PDB entry 9LYB | electron microscopy, 3.16 A resolution | chains B and G of the 5 polymer chains in the assembly

Chain B:
Molecule: Guanine nucleotide-binding protein G(I)/G(S)/G(T) subunit beta-1
Organism: Homo sapiens
UniProtKB: P62873 (GBB1_HUMAN); numbering as in UniProt (aligned over 2-340)
Chain sequence (339 residues; row label = number of the first residue in the row):
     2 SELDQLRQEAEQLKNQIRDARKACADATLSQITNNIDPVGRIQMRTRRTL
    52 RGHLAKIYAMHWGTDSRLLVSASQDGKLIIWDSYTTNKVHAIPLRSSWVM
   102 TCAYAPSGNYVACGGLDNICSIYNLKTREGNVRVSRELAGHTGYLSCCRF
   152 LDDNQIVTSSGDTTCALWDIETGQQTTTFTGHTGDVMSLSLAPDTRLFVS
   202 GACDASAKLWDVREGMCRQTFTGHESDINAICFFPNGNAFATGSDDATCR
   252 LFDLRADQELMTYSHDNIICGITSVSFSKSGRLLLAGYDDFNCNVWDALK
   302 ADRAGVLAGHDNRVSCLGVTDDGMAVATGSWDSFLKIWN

Chain G:
Molecule: Guanine nucleotide-binding protein G(I)/G(S)/G(O) subunit gamma-2
Organism: Homo sapiens
UniProtKB: P59768 (GBG2_HUMAN); numbering as in UniProt (aligned over 5-62)
Chain sequence (58 residues; each row starts with the number of its first residue):
     5 NTASIAQARKLVEQLKMEANIDRIKVSKAAADLMAYCEAHAKEDPLLTPV
    55 PASENPFR

Chain B / chain G interface:
Residue-residue contacts (78; chain B residue first):
  L4(B) - A12(G)  hydrophobic
  L7(B) - A12(G)  hydrophobic
  L7(B) - V16(G)
  E10(B) - V16(G)
  E10(B) - K20(G)
  L14(B) - L19(G)
  L14(B) - K20(G)
  L14(B) - A23(G)  hydrophobic
  I18(B) - A23(G)  hydrophobic
  I18(B) - R27(G)
  A21(B) - R27(G)
  A24(B) - K29(G)
  C25(B) - I28(G)  hydrogen bond (side chain-backbone)
  C25(B) - K29(G)
  C25(B) - V30(G)
  A26(B) - V30(G)  hydrophobic
  D27(B) - K29(G)
  D27(B) - V30(G)
  D27(B) - S31(G)  hydrogen bond
  A28(B) - V30(G)
  I33(B) - M38(G)
  T34(B) - M38(G)
  I37(B) - M38(G)  hydrophobic
  V40(B) - L51(G)  hydrophobic
  I43(B) - L50(G)
  I43(B) - L51(G)
  M45(B) - L50(G)  hydrophobic
  R48(B) - N59(G)
  R48(B) - F61(G)
  R49(B) - F61(G)  hydrogen bond (side chain-backbone)
  Y85(B) - P60(G)
  Y85(B) - F61(G)  hydrophobic
  M217(B) - M21(G)  hydrophobic
  C218(B) - Q18(G)  hydrogen bond (backbone-side chain)
  C218(B) - E22(G)  hydrogen bond
  R219(B) - E22(G)
  Q220(B) - E22(G)
  Q220(B) - I25(G)
  T221(B) - E22(G)  hydrogen bond (backbone-side chain)
  F235(B) - L37(G)  hydrophobic
  F235(B) - Y40(G)  hydrophobic
  F235(B) - C41(G)  hydrophobic
  P236(B) - Y40(G)
  N237(B) - L37(G)
  D254(B) - A33(G)
  R256(B) - R27(G)
  R256(B) - I28(G)  hydrogen bond (backbone-backbone)
  R256(B) - D36(G)  salt bridge
  A257(B) - R27(G)
  A257(B) - I28(G)
  D258(B) - R27(G)  salt bridge
  Q259(B) - V30(G)
  L261(B) - V30(G)  hydrophobic
  L261(B) - L37(G)  hydrophobic
  S279(B) - D48(G)  hydrogen bond
  K280(B) - E47(G)
  K280(B) - D48(G)
  S281(B) - Y40(G)
  S281(B) - C41(G)
  S281(B) - H44(G)
  S281(B) - D48(G)  hydrogen bond
  R283(B) - E42(G)  salt bridge
  L284(B) - L51(G)  hydrophobic
  L300(B) - C41(G)  hydrophobic
  D323(B) - P49(G)
  G324(B) - P49(G)
  G324(B) - L50(G)
  M325(B) - P49(G)  hydrophobic
  M325(B) - L50(G)
  M325(B) - V54(G)  hydrophobic
  M325(B) - N59(G)
  M325(B) - P60(G)
  M325(B) - F61(G)  hydrophobic
  A326(B) - F61(G)  hydrophobic
  V327(B) - L50(G)  hydrophobic
  I338(B) - F61(G)  hydrophobic
  N340(B) - N59(G)  hydrogen bond
  N340(B) - F61(G)
Other interface residues (no listed pair), chain B (58 interface residues in all): E3, A11, K15, R22, L30, S84, A240, L252, G282, L286, V320
Other interface residues (no listed pair), chain G (38 interface residues in all): I9, R13, D26, K32, A34, E58, R62

Overview:
Chain B and chain G form an interface of 58 and 38 residues respectively; the contacts include 10 hydrogen
bonds and 3 salt bridges. Polar pairs include R256(B)-D36(G), D258(B)-R27(G) and R283(B)-E42(G).
Chain B is Guanine nucleotide-binding protein G(I)/G(S)/G(T) subunit beta-1 and chain G is Guanine
nucleotide-binding protein G(I)/G(S)/G(O) subunit gamma-2, both from Homo sapiens; the structure, Cryo-EM
structure of GPR3-G protein-monomer complex, was determined by electron microscopy together with 9LYC and 9LYD
from the same study.
